PDB entry 9GMD | electron microscopy, 4.00 A resolution | chains C and E of the 6 polymer chains in the assembly

# Chain C
Name: Chromosome partition protein MukF
Source organism: Escherichia coli
UniProtKB: P60293 (MUKF_ECOLI); residue numbers follow UniProt; this construct covers 1-440
Chain sequence (440 residues; numbered 1 to 440; the number before each row is that of its first residue):
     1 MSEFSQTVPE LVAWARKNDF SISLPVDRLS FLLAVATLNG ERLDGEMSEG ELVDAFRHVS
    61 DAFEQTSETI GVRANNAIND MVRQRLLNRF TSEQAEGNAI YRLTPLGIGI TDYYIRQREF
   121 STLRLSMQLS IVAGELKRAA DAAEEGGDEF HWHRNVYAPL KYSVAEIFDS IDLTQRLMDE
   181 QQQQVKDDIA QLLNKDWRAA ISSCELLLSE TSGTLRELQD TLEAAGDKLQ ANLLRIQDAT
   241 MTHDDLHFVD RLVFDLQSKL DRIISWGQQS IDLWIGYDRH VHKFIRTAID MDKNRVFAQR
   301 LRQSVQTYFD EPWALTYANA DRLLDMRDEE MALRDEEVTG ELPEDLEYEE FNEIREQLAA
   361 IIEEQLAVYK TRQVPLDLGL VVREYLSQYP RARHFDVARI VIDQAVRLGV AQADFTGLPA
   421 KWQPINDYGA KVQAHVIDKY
Disordered / not traced: 1-190, 198-262, 328-440

# Chain E
Name: Chromosome partition protein MukE
Source organism: Escherichia coli
UniProtKB: P22524 (MUKE_ECOLI); numbering as in UniProt (aligned over 1-234)
Chain sequence (234 residues; each row starts with the number of its first residue):
     1 MSSTNIEQVM PVKLAQALAN PLFPALDSAL RSGRHIGLDE LDNHAFLMDF QEYLEEFYAR
    61 YNVELIRAPE GFFYLRPRST TLIPRSVLSE LDMMVGKILC YLYLSPERLA NEGIFTQQEL
   121 YDELLTLADE AKLLKLVNNR STGSDVDRQK LQEKVRSSLN RLRRLGMVWF MGHDSSKFRI
   181 TESVFRFGAD VRAGDDPREA QRRLIRDGEA MPIENHLQLN DETEENQPDS GEEE
Disordered / not traced: 1-8, 214-234

# Chain C / chain E interface
Residue-residue contacts - 67 pairs, chain C then chain E:
  Asn194(C) - Pro106(E)
  Asn194(C) - Glu107(E)
  Tyr277(C) - Glu112(E)
  His280(C) - Arg108(E)
  His280(C) - Leu109(E)
  His280(C) - Glu112(E)  hydrogen bond (side chain-backbone)
  His280(C) - Gly113(E)
  Lys283(C) - Tyr103(E)
  Phe284(C) - Tyr103(E)
  Phe284(C) - Arg108(E)
  Thr287(C) - Tyr103(E)
  Ala288(C) - Leu104(E)  hydrophobic
  Met291(C) - Glu70(E)
  Met291(C) - Phe185(E)  hydrophobic
  Phe297(C) - Gly188(E)
  Phe297(C) - Val191(E)  hydrophobic
  Phe297(C) - Arg192(E)
  Arg300(C) - Val191(E)  hydrogen bond (side chain-backbone)
  Arg300(C) - Arg192(E)  hydrogen bond (side chain-backbone)
  Arg300(C) - Ala193(E)  hydrogen bond (side chain-backbone)
  Arg300(C) - Gly194(E)
  Leu301(C) - Cys100(E)  hydrophobic
  Arg302(C) - Tyr101(E)
  Arg302(C) - Leu127(E)
  Ser304(C) - Lys97(E)  hydrogen bond
  Val305(C) - Lys97(E)
  Val305(C) - Leu127(E)  hydrophobic
  Gln306(C) - Leu127(E)
  Tyr308(C) - Met93(E)
  Phe309(C) - Glu90(E)
  Phe309(C) - Met94(E)  hydrophobic
  Phe309(C) - Lys132(E)
  Glu311(C) - Arg198(E)  salt bridge
  Pro312(C) - Glu90(E)
  Pro312(C) - Ile213(E)  hydrophobic
  Trp313(C) - Met93(E)  hydrophobic
  Trp313(C) - Asp190(E)
  Trp313(C) - Gln201(E)
  Trp313(C) - Ala210(E)  hydrophobic
  Trp313(C) - Ile213(E)
  Ala314(C) - Leu88(E)
  Ala314(C) - Ala210(E)
  Ala314(C) - Met211(E)  hydrogen bond (backbone-backbone)
  Leu315(C) - Ser86(E)
  Leu315(C) - Val87(E)
  Leu315(C) - Leu88(E)
  Leu315(C) - Arg186(E)
  Leu315(C) - Phe187(E)  hydrophobic
  Leu315(C) - Glu209(E)
  Leu315(C) - Ala210(E)  hydrophobic
  Thr316(C) - Ser86(E)
  Thr316(C) - Arg186(E)  hydrogen bond (backbone-side chain)
  Thr316(C) - Gly208(E)  hydrogen bond (side chain-backbone)
  Thr316(C) - Glu209(E)  hydrogen bond (side chain-backbone)
  Tyr317(C) - Arg85(E)
  Tyr317(C) - Ser86(E)  hydrogen bond (backbone-backbone)
  Tyr317(C) - Val87(E)
  Tyr317(C) - Leu165(E)  hydrophobic
  Ala318(C) - Arg31(E)
  Ala318(C) - Ser32(E)
  Ala318(C) - Gly33(E)  hydrogen bond (backbone-backbone)
  Ala318(C) - Leu75(E)
  Ala318(C) - Pro77(E)  hydrophobic
  Asn319(C) - Arg31(E)
  Asn319(C) - Pro84(E)  hydrogen bond (backbone-backbone)
  Asn319(C) - Ser86(E)  hydrogen bond
  Ala320(C) - Arg31(E)  hydrogen bond (backbone-backbone)
Other interface residues (no listed pair), chain C (29 interface residues in all): Trp197, Asp321
Other interface residues (no listed pair), chain E (50 interface residues in all): Ile83, Ile98, Ala128, Arg161, Glu182, Asp195

# Overview
29 residues of chain C face 50 of chain E across their interface; the contacts include 14 hydrogen bonds and 1
salt bridge. Polar pairs include Glu311(C)-Arg198(E), His280(C)-Glu112(E) and Arg300(C)-Val191(E).
Here chain C is Chromosome partition protein MukF and chain E is Chromosome partition protein MukE, both from
Escherichia coli. Entry 9GMD (MukEF in complex with the phage protein gp5.9 (focus)) was determined by
electron microscopy (same publication as 9GM6, 9GM7, 9GM8, 9GM9, 9GMA and 9GMB).
